Entry 5R05 (X-ray diffraction, 1.57 A resolution); this record covers chains A and B.

== Chain A ==
Molecule: Pre-mRNA-splicing factor 8
From: Saccharomyces cerevisiae (strain ATCC 204508 / S288c)
Notes: fragment: yPrp8 RNaseH
UniProtKB: P33334 (PRP8_YEAST); residues 1836-2090 here = UniProt positions 1836-2090
Amino-acid sequence (258 residues; row label = number of the first residue in the row):
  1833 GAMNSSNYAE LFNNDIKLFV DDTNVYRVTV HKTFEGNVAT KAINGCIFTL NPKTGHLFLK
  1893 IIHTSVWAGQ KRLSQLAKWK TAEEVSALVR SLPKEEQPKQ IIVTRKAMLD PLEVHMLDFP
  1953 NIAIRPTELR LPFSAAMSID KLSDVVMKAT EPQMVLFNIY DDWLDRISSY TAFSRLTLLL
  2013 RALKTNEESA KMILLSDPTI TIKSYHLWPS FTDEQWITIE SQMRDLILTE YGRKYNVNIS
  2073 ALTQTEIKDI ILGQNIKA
Disordered / not traced: 2070-2090
Construct notes: expression tag (1833-1835)
UniProt features mapped onto this chain:
  - mutagenesis: Asp1853 (D1853A: Alters protein folding. Severely impaired growth. Strongly reduced growth at 35 degrees Celsius; when associated with A-1854; D1853N: Reduced growth at 30 degrees Celsius ...), Asp1854 (D1854A: Reduced growth at 30 degrees Celsius. Strongly reduced growth at 16 degrees Celsius. Strongly reduced growth at 35 degrees Celsius; when associated with A-1853 ...), Thr1855 (T1855A: Reduced growth at 30 degrees Celsius. Strongly reduced growth at 16 degrees Celsius), Thr1936 (T1936A: Reduced growth at 30 degrees Celsius. Strongly reduced growth at 16 degrees Celsius), Arg1937 (R1937K: Severely impaired growth. Reduced growth at 30 degrees Celsius. Strongly reduced growth at 16 degrees Celsius)

== Chain B ==
Molecule: A1 cistron-splicing factor AAR2
From: Saccharomyces cerevisiae (strain ATCC 204508 / S288c)
Notes: fragment: GAMA - Aar2(1-152) - SSSSS - Aar2(171-317); engineered mutation(s): L153_D170delinsSSSSS
UniProtKB: P32357 (AAR2_YEAST); residue numbers follow UniProt; this construct covers 1-152, 171-317
Amino-acid sequence (308 residues; numbered -3 to 317; 13 numbers in that range are skipped by the numbering (no residue carries them; nothing is unmodelled there); the number before each row is that of its first residue; numbers below 1 keep their minus sign (Gly-3 is residue -3)):
    -3 GAMAMNTVPF TSAPIEVTIG IDQYSFNVKE NQPFHGIKDI PIGHVHVIHF QHADNSSMRY
    57 GYWFDCRMGN FYIQYDPKDG LYKMMEERDG AKFENIVHNF KERQMMVSYP KIDEDDTWYN
   117 LTEFVQMDKI RKIVRKDENQ FSYVDSSMTT VQENEL
   166 SSSSSDPAHS LNYTVINFKS REAIRPGHEM EDFLDKSYYL NTVMLQGIFK NSSNYFGELQ
   226 FAFLNAMFFG NYGSSLQWHA MIELICSSAT VPKHMLDKLD EILYYQIKTL PEQYSDILLN
   286 ERVWNICLYS SFQKNSLHNT EKIMENKYPE LL
Disordered / not traced: -3 to 0, 166-169
Construct notes: expression tag (-3 to 0); linker (166-170)
UniProt features mapped onto this chain:
  - region: Leu261 to Ile282 (Leucine-zipper)
  - modified residue: Ser253 (Phosphoserine), Thr274 (Phosphothreonine)
  - mutagenesis: Ser253 (S253A: No effect on interaction with PRP8; S253D/E: Disrupts interaction with PRP8)

== How chain A and chain B interact ==
Residue-residue contacts (17):
  Gln1907(A) - Met195(B)
  Gln1907(A) - Leu199(B)
  Leu1908(A) - Met195(B)  hydrophobic
  Trp1911(A) - Glu194(B)
  Trp1911(A) - Met195(B)  hydrophobic
  Trp1911(A) - Phe198(B)  hydrophobic
  Asp1942(A) - Lys184(B)  salt bridge
  Asp1942(A) - Phe198(B)
  Glu1945(A) - Lys184(B)  salt bridge
  Val1946(A) - Ile189(B)  hydrophobic
  Val1946(A) - Glu194(B)
  Val1946(A) - Phe198(B)  hydrophobic
  His1947(A) - Glu194(B)  salt bridge
  Leu1949(A) - Lys184(B)
  Leu1949(A) - Ser185(B)
  Leu1949(A) - Arg186(B)
  Asp1950(A) - Arg186(B)  salt bridge

== Summary ==
The interface between chain A and chain B involves 9 residues on one side and 8 on the other; the contacts
include 4 salt bridges. Among the polar pairs are Asp1942(A)-Lys184(B), Glu1945(A)-Lys184(B) and
His1947(A)-Glu194(B).
Chain A is Pre-mRNA-splicing factor 8 and chain B is A1 cistron-splicing factor AAR2, both from Saccharomyces
cerevisiae (strain ATCC 204508 / S288c); the structure, PanDDA analysis group deposition -- Auto-refined data
of Aar2/RNaseH for ground state model 56, was determined by X-ray diffraction together with 5QY1, 5QY2, 5QY3,
5QY4, 5QY5, 5QY6 and 128 further entries from the same study.
